2WS9 - chains 1 and 2 of the 4 polymer chains in the assembly; structure by X-ray diffraction, 3.00 A resolution.

# Chain 1
Molecule: P1
Source organism: Equine rhinitis a virus
Notes: fragment: capsid protein vp1, residues 537-782
UniProt: B9VV85 (B9VV85_9PICO); residues 1-246 here correspond to UniProt positions 537-782 (UniProt number = residue number + 536)
Chain sequence (246 residues; each row starts with the number of its first residue):
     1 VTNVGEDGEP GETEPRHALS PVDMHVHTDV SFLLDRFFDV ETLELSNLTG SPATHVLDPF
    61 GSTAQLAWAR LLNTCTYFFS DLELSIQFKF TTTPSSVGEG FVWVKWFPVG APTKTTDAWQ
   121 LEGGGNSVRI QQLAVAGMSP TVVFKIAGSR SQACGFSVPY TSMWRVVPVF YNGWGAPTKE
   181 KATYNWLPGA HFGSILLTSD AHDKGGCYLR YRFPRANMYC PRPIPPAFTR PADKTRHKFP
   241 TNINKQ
What the authors report for this chain:
  - conformationally variable residues (loop rearrangement): Val1 to His17

# Chain 2
Molecule: P1
Source organism: Equine rhinitis a virus
Notes: fragment: capsid protein vp2, residues 81-310
UniProt: B9VV85 (B9VV85_9PICO); residues 1-230 here correspond to UniProt positions 81-310 (UniProt number = residue number + 80)
Chain sequence (230 residues; numbered 1 to 230; the number before each row is that of its first residue):
     1 DKKTEETTNI EDRIETTVVG ATIINSQGSV GTTYCYSKPD GRPPSTVSDP VTRLGPTLSR
    61 HYTFKVGEWP HSQSHGHAWI CPLPSDKLKK MGSFHEVVKA HHLVKNGWDV VVQVNASFAH
   121 SGALCVAAVP EYEHTHEKAL KWSELEEPAY TYQQLSVFPH QLLNLRTNSS VHLVMPYIGP
   181 GPTTNLTLHN PWTIVILILS ELTGPGQTVP VTMSVAPIDA MVNGPLPNPE
Disordered / not traced: 1-30
Sequence notes: conflict Ser85 (Gly165 in B9VV85)

# How chain 1 and chain 2 interact
Residue-residue contacts (56):
  Thr76(1) with Pro130(2); Glu131(2)
  Tyr77(1) with Glu131(2), hydrogen bond; Ile178(2); Gly179(2)
  Arg165(1) with Gly179(2), hydrogen bond (side chain-backbone); Pro180(2), hydrogen bond (side chain-backbone); Gly181(2); Pro182(2)
  Val166(1) with Pro180(2), hydrophobic
  Pro168(1) with Pro180(2)
  Phe170(1) with Glu131(2); Glu133(2)
  Tyr171(1) with Glu131(2); Glu133(2); Pro180(2), hydrophobic; His189(2)
  Asn172(1) with Glu131(2), hydrogen bond (backbone-side chain); Tyr132(2); Leu140(2); His189(2); Asn190(2), hydrogen bond (side chain-backbone); Thr193(2)
  Gly173(1) with Leu188(2)
  Trp174(1) with Glu137(2), hydrogen bond; Ala139(2), hydrophobic; Leu140(2), hydrophobic; Leu188(2), hydrogen bond (backbone-backbone)
  Ala176(1) with Leu188(2)
  Lys179(1) with Glu137(2); Thr187(2); Leu188(2)
  Glu180(1) with Glu137(2)
  Lys181(1) with His136(2); Glu137(2), hydrogen bond (backbone-side chain)
  Tyr184(1) with Thr135(2), hydrogen bond; Glu137(2); Ala139(2), hydrophobic
  Asn185(1) with Glu133(2), hydrogen bond
  Leu187(1) with Pro180(2), hydrophobic
  Cys220(1) with Tyr36(2); Ile178(2), hydrophobic
  Pro221(1) with Tyr36(2); Val157(2); Phe158(2)
  Arg222(1) with Pro130(2), hydrogen bond (side chain-backbone); Glu131(2), hydrogen bond (side chain-backbone); Tyr132(2); Val157(2)
  Pro223(1) with Tyr150(2), hydrophobic; Gln154(2); Val157(2); Phe158(2)
  Ile224(1) with Gln154(2), hydrogen bond (backbone-side chain)
  Pro225(1) with Tyr150(2), hydrophobic
  Pro226(1) with Tyr150(2)
Interface residues without a listed pair, chain 1 (26 interface residues in all): Trp164, Pro177
Interface residues without a listed pair, chain 2 (27 interface residues in all): Pro82, Val129, Thr184

# Overview
The interface between chain 1 and chain 2 involves 26 residues on one side and 27 on the other, with 13
hydrogen bonds. Polar pairs include Tyr77(1)-Glu131(2), Arg165(1)-Gly179(2) and Arg165(1)-Pro180(2). From the
paper: conformational variability at Val1(1).
Chain 1 is P1 and chain 2 is P1, both from Equine rhinitis a virus; the structure, Equine Rhinitis A Virus at
Low pH, was determined by X-ray diffraction, deposited together with 2WFF.
